PDB entry 8PBD | electron microscopy, 2.83 A resolution | chains G and T of the 21 polymer chains in the assembly

[Chain G]
Protein: DNA repair protein RAD51 homolog 1
Source organism: Homo sapiens
UniProtKB: Q06609 (RAD51_HUMAN); residue numbers follow UniProt; this construct covers 1-339
Sequence (339 residues; numbered 1 to 339; the number before each row is that of its first residue):
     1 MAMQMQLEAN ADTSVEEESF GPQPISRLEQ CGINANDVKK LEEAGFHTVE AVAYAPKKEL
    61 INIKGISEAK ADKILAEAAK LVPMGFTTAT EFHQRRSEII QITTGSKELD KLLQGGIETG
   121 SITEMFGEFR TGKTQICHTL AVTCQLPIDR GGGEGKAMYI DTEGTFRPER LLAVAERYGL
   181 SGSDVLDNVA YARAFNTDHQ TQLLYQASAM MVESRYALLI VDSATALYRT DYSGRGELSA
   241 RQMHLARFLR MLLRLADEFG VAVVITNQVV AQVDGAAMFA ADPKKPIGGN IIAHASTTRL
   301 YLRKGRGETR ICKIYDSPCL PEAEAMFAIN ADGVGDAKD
Unresolved in the structure: 1-20, 275-282
Bound ions: Ca2+ site 1: Thr-134, Glu-163 (together with ATP); Ca2+ site 2: Ala-293, Ser-296 (together with ATP)
Ligand contacts:
  - ATP (adenosine-5'-triphosphate), molecule 1: Glu-128, Phe-129, Arg-130, Thr-131, Gly-132, Lys-133, Thr-134, Gln-135, Glu-163, Arg-170, Arg-310, Ile-329, Asn-330, Ala-331
  - ATP, molecule 2: Ala-293, His-294, Ser-296, Ile-314, Asp-316, Ser-317, Pro-318, Cys-319, Leu-320, Pro-321, Glu-322
From the paper describing this entry:
  - mutagenesis - D184A, D184A/D187A: decreased binding to Breast cancer type 2 susceptibility protein
  - mutagenesis - D184A, D184A/D187A: decreased binding to BRC4

[Chain T]
Molecule: DNA strand 1
Sequence (27 nucleotides; each row starts with the number of its first residue):
     1 GGAGGAGGAG GAGGAGGAGG AGGAGGA

[Interface between chain G and chain T]
Residue-residue contacts (24; chain G residue first):
  Arg-229(G) with DA9(T), salt bridge to the phosphate
  Arg-235(G) with DG7(T), base contact
  Leu-238(G) with DA6(T), sugar contact; DG7(T), sugar contact
  Ser-239(G) with DG5(T), base contact; DA6(T), base contact
  Arg-241(G) with DG7(T), phosphate contact; DG8(T), salt bridge to the phosphate
  Gln-242(G) with DA6(T), phosphate contact; DG7(T), phosphate contact
  Val-270(G) with DA9(T), sugar contact; DG10(T), phosphate contact
  Ala-271(G) with DA9(T), base contact; DG10(T), hydrogen bond to the phosphate
  Val-273(G) with DA9(T), base contact; DG10(T), base contact
  Asp-274(G) with DA9(T), base contact
  Ile-287(G) with DG8(T), phosphate contact
  Gly-288(G) with DG7(T), phosphate contact; DG8(T), hydrogen bond to the phosphate
  Gly-289(G) with DG7(T), phosphate contact; DG8(T), phosphate contact
  Asn-290(G) with DG7(T), hydrogen bond to the phosphate
  Ile-291(G) with DG7(T), hydrogen bond to the phosphate
Also at the interface, not in a pair above, chain G (17 interface residues in all): Met-243, Gln-272

[Summary]
The interface between chain G and chain T involves 17 residues on one side and 6 on the other, with 4 hydrogen
bonds and 2 salt bridges. Polar pairs include Ala-271(G)/DG10(T), Gly-288(G)/DG8(T) and Asn-290(G)/DG7(T). The
paper reports that D184A and D184A/D187A of chain G reduce binding to Breast cancer type 2 susceptibility
protein; D184A and D184A/D187A of chain G reduce binding to BRC4.
Chain G is DNA repair protein RAD51 homolog 1 (Homo sapiens) and chain T is DNA strand 1; the structure, RAD51
filament on dsDNA bound by the BRCA2 c-terminus, was determined by electron microscopy, deposited together
with 8PBC.
